Entry 4QDL (X-ray diffraction, 2.70 A resolution); this record covers chains A and B of the 6 polymer chains in the assembly.

# Chain A (and B)
Molecule: CRISPR-associated endonuclease Cas1
Organism: Escherichia coli
Notes: EC 3.1.-.-; chain B of this document is another copy of the same molecule, construct and numbering; everything in this record applies to it too
UniProt: Q46896 (CAS1_ECOLI); residue numbers follow UniProt; this construct covers 1-305
Sequence (305 residues; row label = number of the first residue in the row):
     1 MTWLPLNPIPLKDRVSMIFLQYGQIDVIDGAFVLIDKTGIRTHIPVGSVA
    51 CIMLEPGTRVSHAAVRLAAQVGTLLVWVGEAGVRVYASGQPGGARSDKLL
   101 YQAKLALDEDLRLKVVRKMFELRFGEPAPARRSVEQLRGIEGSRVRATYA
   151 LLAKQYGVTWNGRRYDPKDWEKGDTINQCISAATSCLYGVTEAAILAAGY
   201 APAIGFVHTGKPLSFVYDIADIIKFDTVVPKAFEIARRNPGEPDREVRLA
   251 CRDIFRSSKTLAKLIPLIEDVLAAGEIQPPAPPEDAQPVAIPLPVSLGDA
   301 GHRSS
Disordered / not traced: 1-12, 164-173, 281-305 (chain B: 1-3, 166-173, 284-305)
Swiss-Prot annotation at these positions:
  - binding site (Mg(2+)): E141, H208, D221
  - mutagenesis: Y22 (Y22A: Slightly decreased spacer acquisition in vivo; Y22F: Nearly wild-type spacer acquisition in vivo), R41 (R41E: Dramatically decreased spacer acquisition in vivo), R59 (R59A: Loss of spacer acquisition in vivo, decreased protospacer binding; R59D: Dramatically decreased spacer acquisition in vitro, 250-fold decreased affinity for protospacer DNA), R66 (R66D: Dramatically decreased spacer acquisition in vitro, 250-fold decreased affinity for protospacer DNA; R66E: Dramatically decreased spacer acquisition in vivo), R84 (R84A: Decreased spacer acquisition in vivo; R84E: Dramatically decreased spacer acquisition in vivo), E141 (E141A: No cleavage of any substrates, no restoration of UV or mitomycin C (MMC) resistance. Loss of spacer acquisition in vivo), Y149 (Y149A: No effect on in vitro protospacer integration), Y165 (Y165A: No effect on in vitro protospacer integration. Alone significantly decreased protospacer acquisition in vivo ...), W170 (W170A: Alone significantly decreased protospacer acquisition in vivo. Decreased protospacer binding; in association with A-170), T184 (T184A: No cleavage of any substrates), Y188 (Y188A: Partial inhibition of cleavage. No effect on in vitro protospacer integration. Significantly decreased protospacer acquisition in vivo), H208 (H208A: No cleavage of any substrates, no restoration of UV or MMC resistance. Loss of spacer acquisition in vivo), 13 further mutagenesis entries in UniProt

# Chain A / chain B interface
Residue-residue contacts (75; chain A residue first):
  Q24(A) with R59(B)
  I25(A) with R59(B)
  D26(A) with R59(B), salt bridge
  L54(A) with H62(B), hydrogen bond (backbone-side chain)
  E55(A) with H62(B)
  P56(A) with H62(B)
  G57(A) with H62(B)
  T58(A) with S61(B); H62(B), hydrogen bond (backbone-backbone)
  R59(A) with R59(B); V60(B)
  V60(A) with R59(B); V60(B), hydrogen bond (backbone-backbone)
  S61(A) with T58(B)
  H62(A) with L54(B), hydrogen bond (side chain-backbone); E55(B); P56(B); G57(B); T58(B), hydrogen bond (backbone-backbone); W77(B); V78(B), hydrogen bond (side chain-backbone)
  V65(A) with W77(B), hydrophobic; Y86(B), hydrophobic
  R66(A) with V85(B)
  A69(A) with V85(B); Y86(B), hydrophobic
  L74(A) with Y86(B)
  L75(A) with Y86(B), hydrogen bond (backbone-side chain)
  W77(A) with H62(B); V65(B), hydrophobic; S88(B)
  V78(A) with H62(B), hydrogen bond (backbone-side chain)
  V85(A) with P91(B), hydrophobic
  Y86(A) with H62(B); R66(B); A69(B); Q70(B); Q90(B), hydrogen bond (backbone-side chain)
  A87(A) with V65(B), hydrophobic; A69(B), hydrophobic; G89(B)
  S88(A) with S88(B); G89(B), hydrogen bond (backbone-backbone); P91(B)
  G89(A) with Y86(B); A87(B)
  Q90(A) with R84(B), hydrogen bond; Y86(B); A87(B), hydrogen bond (backbone-backbone)
  P91(A) with L74(B), hydrophobic; A87(B); S88(B); G89(B); Q90(B); L196(B); P202(B)
  G92(A) with G92(B); L196(B); A201(B); P202(B)
  G93(A) with A203(B)
  S96(A) with A203(B); G210(B)
  L100(A) with L107(B), hydrophobic
  A103(A) with A103(B), hydrophobic
  A106(A) with L100(B), hydrophobic
  L107(A) with K104(B)
  L196(A) with P91(B), hydrophobic
  A201(A) with L99(B), hydrophobic
  A203(A) with G93(B); A94(B); S96(B)
  I204(A) with L99(B), hydrophobic; L100(B), hydrophobic
  P212(A) with A94(B)
Other interface residues (no listed pair), chain A (44 interface residues in all): T73, A94, L99, K104, E192, K211
Other interface residues (no listed pair), chain B (42 interface residues in all): G79, I204, K211, P212

# In short
Chain A and chain B form an interface of 44 and 42 residues respectively; the contacts include 12 hydrogen
bonds and 1 salt bridge. Polar contacts include D26(A)-R59(B), L54(A)-H62(B) and H62(A)-V78(B). UniProt lists
3 Mg2+-binding residues and 27 mutagenesis sites on chain A.
Both chains are CRISPR-associated endonuclease Cas1 (Escherichia coli). Entry 4QDL (Crystal structure of
E.coli Cas1-Cas2 complex) was determined by X-ray diffraction.
